9DWJ - chains E and J of the 11 polymer chains in the assembly; structure by electron microscopy, 3.40 A resolution.

== Chain E ==
Protein: Histone H3.2
From: Homo sapiens
UniProt: Q71DI3 (H32_HUMAN); residues 1-135 here correspond to UniProt positions 2-136 (UniProt number = residue number + 1)
Sequence (135 residues; row label = number of the first residue in the row):
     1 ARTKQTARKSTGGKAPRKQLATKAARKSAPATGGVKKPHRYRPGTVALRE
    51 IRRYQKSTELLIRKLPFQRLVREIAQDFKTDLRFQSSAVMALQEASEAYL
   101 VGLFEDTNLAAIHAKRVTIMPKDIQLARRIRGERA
Disordered / not traced: 1-37
Sequence notes: engineered mutation Ala110 (Cys111 in Q71DI3)
UniProt features mapped onto this chain:
  - modified residue: Arg2 (Asymmetric dimethylarginine), Thr3 (Phosphothreonine), Lys4 (Allysine), Gln5 (5-glutamyl dopamine), Thr6 (Phosphothreonine), Arg8 (Citrulline), Lys9 (N6,N6,N6-trimethyllysine), Ser10 (ADP-ribosylserine), Thr11 (Phosphothreonine), Lys14 (N6-(2-hydroxyisobutyryl)lysine), Arg17 (Asymmetric dimethylarginine), Lys18 (N6-(2-hydroxyisobutyryl)lysine), Lys23 (N6-(2-hydroxyisobutyryl)lysine), Arg26 (Citrulline), Lys27 (N6,N6,N6-trimethyllysine), Ser28 (ADP-ribosylserine), Lys36 (N6,N6,N6-trimethyllysine), Lys37 (N6-methyllysine), Tyr41 (Phosphotyrosine), Lys56 (N6,N6,N6-trimethyllysine) and 8 more in UniProt
  - lipidation: Lys18 (N6-decanoyllysine)

== Chain J ==
Molecule: 601 J strand (non-damaged strand)
Sequence (147 nucleotides; numbered 1 to 147; the number before each row is that of its first residue):
     1 ATCGGATGTATATATCTGACACGTGCCTGGAGACTAGGGAGTAATCCCCT
    51 TGGCGGTTAAAACGCGGGGGACAGCGCGTACGTGCGTTTAAGCGGTGCTA
   101 GAGCTGTCTACGACCAATTGAGCGGCCTCGGCACCGGGATTCTCGAT
Disordered / not traced: 1

== Chain E / chain J interface ==
Residue-residue contacts (22):
  His39(E) with DC144(J), sugar contact
  Arg40(E) with DC144(J), sugar contact
  Tyr41(E) with DC144(J), sugar contact
  Arg42(E) with DG69(J), salt bridge to the phosphate; DC144(J), phosphate contact; DG145(J), salt bridge to the phosphate
  Thr45(E) with DC144(J), phosphate contact
  Arg63(E) with DA60(J), phosphate contact; DA61(J), salt bridge to the phosphate
  Arg72(E) with DT51(J), salt bridge to the phosphate
  Arg83(E) with DT50(J), base contact; DT51(J), phosphate contact
  Phe84(E) with DT50(J), phosphate contact; DT51(J), hydrogen bond to the phosphate
  Gln85(E) with DT50(J), phosphate contact
  Ser86(E) with DT50(J), phosphate contact
  Arg116(E) with DA71(J), phosphate contact
  Val117(E) with DA71(J), hydrogen bond to the phosphate
  Thr118(E) with DG70(J), phosphate contact; DA71(J), hydrogen bond to the phosphate
  Met120(E) with DA71(J), phosphate contact; DC72(J), phosphate contact
Also at the interface, not in a pair above, chain E (16 interface residues in all): Lys115
Also at the interface, not in a pair above, chain J (11 interface residues in all): DT143

== Overview ==
The interface between chain E and chain J involves 16 residues on one side and 11 on the other, with 3
hydrogen bonds and 4 salt bridges. Among the polar pairs are Phe84(E)-DT51(J), Val117(E)-DA71(J) and
Thr118(E)-DA71(J).
Here chain E is Histone H3.2 (Homo sapiens) and chain J is 601 J strand (non-damaged strand). Entry 9DWJ
(Nucleosome containing a 1-nt gap at SHL-3.5) was determined by electron microscopy.
